Entry 8Z9I (X-ray diffraction, 3.01 A resolution); this record covers chains A and F of the 4 polymer chains in the assembly.

# Chain A (and F)
Molecule: Angiotensin-converting enzyme
From: Rhinolophus affinis
Notes: EC 3.4.-.-; chain F of this document is another copy of the same molecule, construct and numbering; everything in this record applies to it too
Reference sequence: A0A7D7J6S6 (A0A7D7J6S6_RHIAI); numbering as in UniProt (aligned over 19-615)
Chain sequence (597 residues; row label = number of the first residue in the row):
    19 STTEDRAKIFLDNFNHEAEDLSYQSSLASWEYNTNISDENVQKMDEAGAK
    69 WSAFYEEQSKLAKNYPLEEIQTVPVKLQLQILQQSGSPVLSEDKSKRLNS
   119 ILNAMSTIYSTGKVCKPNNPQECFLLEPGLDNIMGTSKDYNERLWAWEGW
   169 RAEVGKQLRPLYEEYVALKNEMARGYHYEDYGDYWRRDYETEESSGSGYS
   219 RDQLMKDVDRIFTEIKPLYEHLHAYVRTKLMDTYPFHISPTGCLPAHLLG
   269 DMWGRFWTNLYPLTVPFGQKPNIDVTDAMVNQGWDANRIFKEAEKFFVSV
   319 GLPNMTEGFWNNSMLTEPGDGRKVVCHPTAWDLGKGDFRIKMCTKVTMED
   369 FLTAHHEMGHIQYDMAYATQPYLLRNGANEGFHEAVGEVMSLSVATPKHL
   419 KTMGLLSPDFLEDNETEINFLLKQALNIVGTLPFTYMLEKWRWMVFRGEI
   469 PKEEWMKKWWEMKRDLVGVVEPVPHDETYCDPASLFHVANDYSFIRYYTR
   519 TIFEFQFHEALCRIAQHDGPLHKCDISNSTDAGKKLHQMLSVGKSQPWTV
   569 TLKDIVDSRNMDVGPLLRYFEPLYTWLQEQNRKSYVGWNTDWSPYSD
Unresolved in the structure: 615 (chain F: fully traced)
Disulfide bonds: C133-C141, C344-C361, C530-C542

# How chain A and chain F interact
Contacting residue pairs - 38 pairs, chain A then chain F:
  Q221(A) - R600(F)  hydrogen bond (side chain-backbone)
  Q221(A) - K601(F)
  M223(A) - Y603(F)
  K224(A) - K601(F)  hydrogen bond (side chain-backbone)
  K224(A) - S602(F)
  K224(A) - Y603(F)
  D227(A) - Y603(F)
  D227(A) - V604(F)
  R228(A) - H239(F)
  T231(A) - E238(F)  hydrogen bond
  T231(A) - V604(F)
  E232(A) - H239(F)  salt bridge
  E232(A) - Y592(F)
  E232(A) - Q596(F)  hydrogen bond
  K234(A) - K234(F)
  K234(A) - E238(F)  salt bridge
  P235(A) - T231(F)
  P235(A) - P235(F)  hydrophobic
  E238(A) - T231(F)
  E238(A) - K234(F)  salt bridge
  H239(A) - R228(F)
  H239(A) - E232(F)  salt bridge
  K476(A) - D609(F)  salt bridge
  N578(A) - R600(F)
  Y592(A) - E232(F)
  Q596(A) - E232(F)  hydrogen bond
  N599(A) - R228(F)
  R600(A) - Q221(F)  hydrogen bond (backbone-side chain)
  R600(A) - D225(F)
  R600(A) - N578(F)
  K601(A) - Q221(F)
  K601(A) - K224(F)  hydrogen bond (backbone-side chain)
  S602(A) - K224(F)
  Y603(A) - K224(F)
  Y603(A) - D227(F)
  V604(A) - D227(F)
  V604(A) - T231(F)
  D609(A) - K476(F)  salt bridge
Also at the interface, not in a pair above, chain A (26 interface residues in all): D220, D225, G605, T608
Also at the interface, not in a pair above, chain F (26 interface residues in all): D220, M223, E479, D483, N607

# In short
The chain A/chain F interface involves 26 residues from each chain, with 7 hydrogen bonds and 6 salt bridges.
Polar pairs include E232(A)-H239(F), K234(A)-E238(F) and K476(A)-D609(F).
Chain A and chain F are both Angiotensin-converting enzyme (Rhinolophus affinis); the structure, Crystal
structure of RaTG13 RBD bound to Rhinolophus affinis ACE2, was determined by X-ray diffraction (same
publication as 8Z9L).
